Entry 1TZY (X-ray diffraction, 1.90 A resolution); this record covers chains F and H of the 8 polymer chains in the assembly.

[Chain F]
Molecule: Histone H2B
Source organism: Gallus gallus
UniProtKB: P02279 (H2B_CHICK); residues 0-125 here = UniProt positions 0-125
Sequence (126 residues; row label = number of the first residue in the row; numbering starts at 0):
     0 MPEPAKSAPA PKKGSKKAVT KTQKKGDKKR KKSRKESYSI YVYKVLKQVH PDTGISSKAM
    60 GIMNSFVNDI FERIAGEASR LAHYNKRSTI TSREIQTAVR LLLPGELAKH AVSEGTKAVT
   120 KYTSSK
Unresolved in the structure: 0-32
Reported in the primary citation:
  - binding site for chloride ion: Ser-64

[Chain H]
Molecule: Histone H4-VI
Source organism: Gallus gallus
UniProtKB: P62801 (H4_CHICK); residues 0-102 here correspond to UniProt positions 1-103 (UniProt number = residue number + 1)
Sequence (103 residues; row label = number of the first residue in the row; numbering starts at 0):
     0 MSGRGKGGKG LGKGGAKRHR KVLRDNIQGI TKPAIRRLAR RGGVKRISGL IYEETRGVLK
    60 VFLENVIRDA VTYTEHAKRK TVTAMDVVYA LKRQGRTLYG FGG
Unresolved in the structure: 0-18
Curated features (UniProtKB/Swiss-Prot):
  - DNA-binding region: Lys-16 to Lys-20
  - modified residue: Ser-1 (N-acetylserine), Arg-3 (Asymmetric dimethylarginine), Lys-5 (N6-(2-hydroxyisobutyryl)lysine), Lys-8 (N6-(2-hydroxyisobutyryl)lysine), Lys-12 (N6-(2-hydroxyisobutyryl)lysine), Lys-16 (N6-(2-hydroxyisobutyryl)lysine), Lys-20 (N6,N6,N6-trimethyllysine), Lys-31 (N6-(2-hydroxyisobutyryl)lysine), Lys-44 (N6-(2-hydroxyisobutyryl)lysine), Ser-47 (Phosphoserine), Tyr-51 (Phosphotyrosine), Lys-59 (N6-(2-hydroxyisobutyryl)lysine), Lys-77 (N6-(2-hydroxyisobutyryl)lysine), Lys-79 (N6-(2-hydroxyisobutyryl)lysine), Tyr-88 (Phosphotyrosine), Lys-91 (N6-(2-hydroxyisobutyryl)lysine)
  - cross-link (Glycyl lysine isopeptide (Lys-Gly)): Lys-31 (interchain with G-Cter in UFM1), Lys-91 (interchain with G-Cter in ubiquitin)
Reported in the primary citation:
  - binding site for chloride ion: Gly-101

[Interface between chain F and chain H]
Residue-residue contacts (22; chain F residue first):
  Glu-76(F) with Tyr-72(H), hydrogen bond; Arg-92(H), salt bridge
  Leu-80(F) with Tyr-72(H), hydrophobic; His-75(H)
  Tyr-83(F) with Arg-78(H); Thr-82(H); Met-84(H); Asp-85(H), hydrogen bond; Tyr-88(H)
  Asn-84(F) with His-75(H); Ala-76(H)
  Arg-92(F) with Glu-74(H), hydrogen bond (side chain-backbone); His-75(H), hydrogen bond (side chain-backbone); Lys-77(H)
  Glu-93(F) with His-75(H), salt bridge
  Thr-96(F) with Thr-71(H); His-75(H), hydrogen bond
  Leu-100(F) with Asp-68(H); Thr-71(H); Tyr-72(H); Arg-92(H)
  Leu-101(F) with Arg-92(H)

[Summary]
9 residues of chain F face 13 of chain H across their interface, with 5 hydrogen bonds and 2 salt bridges.
Polar contacts include Glu-76(F)/Arg-92(H), Glu-93(F)/His-75(H) and Glu-76(F)/Tyr-72(H). UniProt lists a
DNA-binding region on chain H. From the paper: a binding site for chloride ion at Ser-64(F) and Gly-101(H).
Here chain F is Histone H2B and chain H is Histone H4-VI, both from Gallus gallus. Entry 1TZY (Crystal
Structure of the Core-Histone Octamer to 1.90 Angstrom Resolution) was determined by X-ray diffraction.
